Entry 1AWT (X-ray diffraction, 2.55 A resolution); this record covers chains A and G.

# Chain A
Name: Cyclophilin A
Organism: Homo sapiens
Notes: EC 5.2.1.8; engineered mutation(s): SELENO-METHIONINE SUBSTITUTED
UniProt: P62937 (PPIA_HUMAN); residues 1002-1165 here correspond to UniProt positions 1-164 (UniProt number = residue number - 1001)
Chain sequence (164 residues; row label = number of the first residue in the row):
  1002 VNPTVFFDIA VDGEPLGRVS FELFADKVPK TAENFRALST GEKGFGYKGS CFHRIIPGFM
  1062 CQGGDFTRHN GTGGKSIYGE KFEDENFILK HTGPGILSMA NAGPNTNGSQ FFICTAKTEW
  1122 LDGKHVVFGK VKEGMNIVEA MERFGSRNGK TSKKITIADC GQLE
Modified residues: Mse1061, Mse1100, Mse1136, Mse1142 (selenomethionine; parent Met)
Sequence notes: modified residue (1061, 1100, 1136, 1142)

# Chain G
Name: Peptide from the HIV-1 capsid protein
Chain sequence (6 residues; each row starts with the number of its first residue):
   101 HAGPIA

# Interface between chain A and chain G
Contacting residue pairs (22):
  R1055(A) with P104(G), hydrogen bond (side chain-backbone)
  F1060(A) with P104(G); I105(G); A106(G)
  Q1063(A) with A102(G), hydrogen bond (side chain-backbone); G103(G); P104(G)
  G1072(A) with H101(G), hydrogen bond (backbone-backbone); A102(G), hydrogen bond (backbone-backbone)
  T1073(A) with H101(G)
  A1101(A) with A102(G); G103(G)
  N1102(A) with A102(G); G103(G), hydrogen bond (backbone-backbone)
  A1103(A) with H101(G)
  Q1111(A) with A102(G)
  F1113(A) with P104(G), hydrophobic
  W1121(A) with I105(G), hydrogen bond (side chain-backbone); A106(G)
  L1122(A) with P104(G), hydrophobic; I105(G)
  H1126(A) with P104(G)
Interface residues without a listed pair, chain A (14 interface residues in all): Mse1061

# In short
14 residues of chain A and 6 residues of chain G are in contact; the contacts include 6 hydrogen bonds. Polar
pairs include R1055(A)-P104(G), Q1063(A)-A102(G) and W1121(A)-I105(G).
Here chain A is Cyclophilin A (Homo sapiens) and chain G is Peptide from the HIV-1 capsid protein. Entry 1AWT
(Secypa complexed with hagpia) was determined by X-ray diffraction (same publication as 1AWQ, 1AWR, 1AWS, 1AWU
and 1AWV).
